4AR9 - chain A; structure by X-ray diffraction, 1.69 A resolution.

== Chain A ==
Protein: Collagenase colt
Source organism: Clostridium tetani
Notes: EC 3.4.24.3; fragment: peptidase domain, residues 340-730
UniProt: Q899Y1 (Q899Y1_CLOTE); residue numbers follow UniProt; this construct covers 340-730
Chain sequence (394 residues; numbered 337 to 730; the number before each row is that of its first residue):
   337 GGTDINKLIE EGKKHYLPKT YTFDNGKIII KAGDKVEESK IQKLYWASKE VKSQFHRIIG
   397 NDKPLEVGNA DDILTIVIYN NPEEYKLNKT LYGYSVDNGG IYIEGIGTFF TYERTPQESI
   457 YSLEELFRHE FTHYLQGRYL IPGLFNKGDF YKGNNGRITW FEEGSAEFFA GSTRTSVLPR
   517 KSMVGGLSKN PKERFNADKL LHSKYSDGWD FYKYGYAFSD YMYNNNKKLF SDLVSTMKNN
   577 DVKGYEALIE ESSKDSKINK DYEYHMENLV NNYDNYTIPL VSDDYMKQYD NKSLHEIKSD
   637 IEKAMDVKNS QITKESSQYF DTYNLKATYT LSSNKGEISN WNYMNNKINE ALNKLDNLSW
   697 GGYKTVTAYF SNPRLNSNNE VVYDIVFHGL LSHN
Not modelled in the structure: 337-338
Differences from the reference sequence: expression tag (337-339)
Curated features (UniProtKB/Swiss-Prot):
  - active site: Glu466
  - binding site (Ca(2+)): Glu440, Gly473, Ile477, Gly479
  - binding site (Zn(2+)): His465, His469, Glu499

== Summary ==
Curated annotation (UniProt) lists active-site residue Glu466, 4 Ca2+-binding residues and 3 Zn2+-binding
residues.
Chain A is Collagenase colt (Clostridium tetani); the structure, Crystal structure of the peptidase domain of
collagenase T from Clostridium tetani at 1.69 angstrom resolution, was determined by X-ray diffraction,
deposited together with 4AQO, 4AR1, 4AR8, 4ARE and 4ARF.
